2IHT - chains B and C of the 4 polymer chains in the assembly; structure by X-ray diffraction, 2.00 A resolution.

[Chain B (and C)]
Name: Carboxyethylarginine synthase
Source organism: Streptomyces clavuligerus
Notes: EC 2.5.1.66; chain C of this document is another copy of the same molecule, construct and numbering; everything in this record applies to it too
UniProt: Q9LCV9 (Q9LCV9_STRCL); numbering as in UniProt (aligned over 1-573)
Amino-acid sequence (573 residues; row label = number of the first residue in the row):
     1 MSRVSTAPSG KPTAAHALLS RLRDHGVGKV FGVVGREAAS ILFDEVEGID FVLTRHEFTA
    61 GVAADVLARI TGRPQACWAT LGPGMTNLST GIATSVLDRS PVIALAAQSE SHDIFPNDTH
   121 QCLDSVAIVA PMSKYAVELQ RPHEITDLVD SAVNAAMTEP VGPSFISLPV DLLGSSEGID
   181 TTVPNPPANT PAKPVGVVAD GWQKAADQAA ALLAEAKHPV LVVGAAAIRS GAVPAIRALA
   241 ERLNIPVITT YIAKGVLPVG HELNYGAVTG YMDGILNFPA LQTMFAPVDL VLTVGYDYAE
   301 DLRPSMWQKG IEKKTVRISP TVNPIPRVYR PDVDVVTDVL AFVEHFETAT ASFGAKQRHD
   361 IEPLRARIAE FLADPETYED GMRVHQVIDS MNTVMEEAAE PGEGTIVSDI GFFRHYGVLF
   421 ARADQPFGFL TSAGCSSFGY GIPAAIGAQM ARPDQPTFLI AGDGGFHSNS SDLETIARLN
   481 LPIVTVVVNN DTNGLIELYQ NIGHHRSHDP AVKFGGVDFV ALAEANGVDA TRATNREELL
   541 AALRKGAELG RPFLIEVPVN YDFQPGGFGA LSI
Unresolved in the structure: 1-10, 182-183 (chain C: 1-10, 181-184)
Construct notes: modified residue (1, 85, 132, 157, 272, 284, 306, 382, 391, 395, 450)
Modified residues: Mse-1 (selenomethionine); Mse-85, Mse-132, Mse-157, Mse-272, Mse-284, Mse-306, Mse-382, Mse-391, Mse-395, Mse-450 (selenomethionine; parent Met)
UniProt features mapped onto this chain:
  - binding site (substrate): Tyr-271, Asp-301, Arg-414, His-415, Leu-571
  - binding site (thiamine diphosphate): Ile-410 to Phe-413, Ser-436 to Phe-438, Gly-464, Gly-465, Asn-490 to Leu-495, Tyr-561
  - binding site (Mg(2+)): Asp-463, Asn-490, Thr-492
Ion coordination: Mg2+: Asp-463, Asn-490, Thr-492 (together with thiamine diphosphate)
Small-molecule neighbours:
  - thiamine diphosphate (TPP), molecule 1: Val-33, Val-34, Gly-35, Glu-57, Thr-80, Pro-83, Gly-84, Asn-87, Gln-121
  - thiamine diphosphate (TPP), molecule 2: Ile-410, Gly-411, Phe-412, Phe-413, Ser-436, Ser-437, Phe-438, Gly-462, Asp-463, Gly-464, Gly-465, Asn-490, Thr-492, Asn-493, Gly-494, Leu-495, Ile-496, Tyr-561

[How chain B and chain C interact]
Residue-residue contacts - 9 pairs, chain B then chain C:
  Ser-111(B) with Arg-141(C), hydrogen bond (backbone-side chain)
  His-112(B) with Arg-141(C); Glu-144(C)
  Glu-138(B) with Gln-140(C)
  Gln-140(B) with Glu-138(C); Gln-140(C), hydrogen bond
  Arg-141(B) with Ser-111(C), hydrogen bond (side chain-backbone); His-112(C)
  Glu-144(B) with His-112(C)

[Overview]
The chain B/chain C interface involves 6 residues from each chain; the contacts include 3 hydrogen bonds.
Polar contacts include Ser-111(B)/Arg-141(C) and Gln-140(B)/Gln-140(C). Bound to chain B: thiamine
diphosphate. UniProt lists 5 substrate-binding residues, 16 thiamine diphosphate-binding residues and 3
Mg2+-binding residues on chain B.
Chain B and chain C are both Carboxyethylarginine synthase (Streptomyces clavuligerus); the structure,
Carboxyethylarginine synthase from Streptomyces clavuligerus: SeMet structure, was determined by X-ray
diffraction, deposited together with 2IHU and 2IHV.
